8U38 - chains A and B of the 4 polymer chains in the assembly; structure by X-ray diffraction, 3.04 A resolution.

== Chain A (and B) ==
Molecule: Methylobacterium brachiatum Ubl-BilA
Source organism: Methylobacterium brachiatum
Notes: chain B of this document is another copy of the same molecule, construct and numbering; everything in this record applies to it too
Chain sequence (243 residues; each row starts with the number of its first residue):
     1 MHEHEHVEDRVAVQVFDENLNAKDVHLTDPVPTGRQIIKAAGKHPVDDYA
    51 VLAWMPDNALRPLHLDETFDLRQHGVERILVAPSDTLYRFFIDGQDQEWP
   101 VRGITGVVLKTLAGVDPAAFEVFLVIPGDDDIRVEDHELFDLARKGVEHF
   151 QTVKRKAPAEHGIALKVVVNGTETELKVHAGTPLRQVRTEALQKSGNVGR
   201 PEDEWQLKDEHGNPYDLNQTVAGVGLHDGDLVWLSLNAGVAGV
Disordered / not traced: 1-8, 158-243 (chain B: 1-9, 157-243)
Bound ions: Ca2+ site 1: Asp-129, Asp-131 (shared with Asp-129(B), Asp-131(B) of chain B); Ca2+ site 2: Leu-142, Arg-144, Gly-146, Glu-148
Reported in the primary citation:
  - Ca2+ coordination: Asp-131, Glu-148

== Chain A / chain B interface ==
Pairs across the interface - 16 pairs, chain A then chain B:
  Phe-123(A) / Gly-128(B)
  Val-125(A) / Val-125(B)  hydrophobic
  Val-125(A) / Pro-127(B)  hydrophobic
  Ile-126(A) / Asp-131(B)
  Pro-127(A) / Asp-131(B)
  Pro-127(A) / Gln-151(B)
  Pro-127(A) / Val-153(B)  hydrophobic
  Gly-128(A) / Phe-123(B)
  Gly-128(A) / Asp-131(B)  hydrogen bond (backbone-side chain)
  Asp-130(A) / Asp-130(B)
  Asp-131(A) / Ile-126(B)
  Asp-131(A) / Pro-127(B)
  Asp-131(A) / Gly-128(B)  hydrogen bond (side chain-backbone)
  Asp-131(A) / Asp-129(B)
  Gln-151(A) / Pro-127(B)
  Val-153(A) / Pro-127(B)  hydrophobic
Other interface residues (no listed pair), chain A (10 interface residues in all): Asp-129

== Overview ==
The chain A/chain B interface involves 10 residues from each chain; the contacts include 2 hydrogen bonds. The
hydrogen-bonded pair is Gly-128(A)/Asp-131(B). Asp-129(A) and Asp-131(A) coordinate Ca2+ site 1. The Ca2+ site
2 is built by Leu-142(A), Arg-144(A), Gly-146(A) and Glu-148(A). From the paper: Ca2+ coordination by
Asp-131(A) and Glu-148(A).
Chain A and chain B are both Methylobacterium brachiatum Ubl-BilA (Methylobacterium brachiatum); the
structure, Structure of a bacterial multi-ubiquitin domain protein, was determined by X-ray diffraction
together with 9CD2, 9D59, 9D5A and 9D5B from the same study.
